PDB entry 2YAZ | X-ray diffraction, 2.40 A resolution | chains A and B

Chain A (and B):
Name: Dutpase
Organism: Leishmania major
Notes: EC 3.6.1.23; chain B of this document is another copy of the same molecule, construct and numbering; everything in this record applies to it too
Reference sequence: O15826 (O15826_LEIMA); residue numbers follow UniProt; this construct covers 1-268
Amino-acid sequence (271 residues; each row starts with the number of its first residue; numbers below 1 keep their minus sign (Gly-2 is residue -2)):
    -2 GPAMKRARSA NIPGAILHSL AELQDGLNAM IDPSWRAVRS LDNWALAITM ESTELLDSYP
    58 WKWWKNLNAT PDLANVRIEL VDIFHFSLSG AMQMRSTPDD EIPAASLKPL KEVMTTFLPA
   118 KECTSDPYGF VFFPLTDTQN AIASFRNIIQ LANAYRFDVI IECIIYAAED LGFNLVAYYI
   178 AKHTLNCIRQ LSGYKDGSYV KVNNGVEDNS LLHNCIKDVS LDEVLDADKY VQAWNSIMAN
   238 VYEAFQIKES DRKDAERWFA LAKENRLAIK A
Disordered / not traced: -2 to 7, 265-268 (chain B: -2 to 1, 265-268)
Differences from the reference sequence: expression tag (-2 to 0)
Bound ions: Mg2+: Glu48, Glu76, Asp79
Small-molecule neighbours:
  - 2'-deoxyuridine 5'-monophosphate (UMP), molecule 1: Gln21, Leu24, Asn25, Ile28, Trp41, Glu48, Asp79, His82, Phe83, Lys179, Asn183, Arg186, Tyr191, Lys198
  - 2'-deoxyuridine 5'-monophosphate (UMP), molecule 2: Lys59, Trp60, Trp61, Lys62
From the paper describing this entry:
  - binding site for sulfate ion: Lys59, Lys62, Asn63, Lys198, Val199
  - conformationally variable residues (loop rearrangement): Lys198 to Asp205
  - Mg2+ coordination: Glu48, Glu76

Interface between chain A and chain B:
Residue-residue contacts - 57 pairs, chain A then chain B:
  Arg36(A) - Trp60(B)
  Asp39(A) - Phe114(B)
  Asp39(A) - Arg143(B)  salt bridge
  Asn40(A) - Trp60(B)
  Trp41(A) - Trp60(B)  hydrophobic
  Ala42(A) - Arg143(B)
  Leu43(A) - Leu53(B)  hydrophobic
  Leu43(A) - Trp58(B)  hydrophobic
  Leu43(A) - Ile139(B)  hydrophobic
  Thr46(A) - Ile146(B)
  Met47(A) - Thr50(B)
  Met47(A) - Asp54(B)
  Met47(A) - Trp58(B)
  Thr50(A) - Met47(B)
  Thr50(A) - Thr50(B)  hydrogen bond
  Leu53(A) - Met47(B)  hydrophobic
  Asp54(A) - Met47(B)
  Trp58(A) - Leu43(B)  hydrophobic
  Trp58(A) - Ala44(B)  hydrophobic
  Trp58(A) - Met47(B)
  Trp60(A) - Ile28(B)
  Trp60(A) - Arg36(B)
  Trp60(A) - Asn40(B)
  Trp60(A) - Trp41(B)  hydrophobic
  Trp61(A) - Ile28(B)  hydrophobic
  Trp61(A) - Phe83(B)  hydrophobic
  Trp61(A) - Gln187(B)  hydrogen bond (backbone-side chain)
  Trp61(A) - Tyr191(B)
  Trp61(A) - Lys192(B)
  Lys62(A) - Tyr191(B)
  Lys62(A) - Lys192(B)
  Asn63(A) - Tyr191(B)  hydrogen bond (backbone-backbone)
  Asn63(A) - Lys192(B)  hydrogen bond (backbone-backbone)
  Asn63(A) - Gly194(B)
  Leu64(A) - Lys192(B)  hydrogen bond (backbone-backbone)
  Phe83(A) - Trp61(B)  hydrophobic
  Glu109(A) - Glu109(B)
  Phe114(A) - Asp39(B)
  Phe114(A) - Asn150(B)
  Phe114(A) - Tyr152(B)
  Ile139(A) - Leu43(B)  hydrophobic
  Arg143(A) - Asp39(B)  salt bridge
  Arg143(A) - Ala42(B)
  Arg143(A) - Asn150(B)  hydrogen bond
  Ile146(A) - Thr46(B)
  Gln147(A) - Asn150(B)
  Asn150(A) - Phe114(B)
  Asn150(A) - Arg143(B)  hydrogen bond
  Asn150(A) - Gln147(B)
  Tyr152(A) - Phe114(B)
  Gln187(A) - Trp61(B)  hydrogen bond (side chain-backbone)
  Tyr191(A) - Trp61(B)
  Tyr191(A) - Lys62(B)
  Tyr191(A) - Asn63(B)
  Lys192(A) - Trp61(B)
  Lys192(A) - Asn63(B)  hydrogen bond (backbone-backbone)
  Lys192(A) - Leu64(B)
Also at the interface, not in a pair above, chain A (35 interface residues in all): Ile28, Ala44, Ala102, Thr112, Ala149, Lys198
Also at the interface, not in a pair above, chain B (36 interface residues in all): Ala102, Val110, Thr112, Ala149

Overview:
35 residues of chain A face 36 of chain B across their interface; the contacts include 9 hydrogen bonds and 2
salt bridges. Polar contacts include Asp39(A)-Arg143(B), Thr50(A)-Thr50(B) and Trp61(A)-Gln187(B). Chain A
binds 2'-deoxyuridine 5'-monophosphate. The paper reports a binding site for sulfate ion at Lys59(A), Lys62(A)
and Asn63(A) among others; Mg2+ coordination by Glu48(A) and Glu76(A).
Chain A and chain B are both Dutpase (Leishmania major); the structure, The Crystal Structure of Leishmania
major dUTPase in complex dUMP, was determined by X-ray diffraction, deposited together with 2YAY, 2YB0 and
2CJE.
